PDB entry 5SVY | X-ray diffraction, 1.05 A resolution | chains A and B

# Chain A
Protein: MORC family CW-type zinc finger protein 3
Source organism: Homo sapiens
UniProtKB: Q14149 (MORC3_HUMAN); residues 407-454 here = UniProt positions 407-454
Chain sequence (50 residues; numbered 0 to 49; the number before each row is that of its first residue; numbering starts at 0):
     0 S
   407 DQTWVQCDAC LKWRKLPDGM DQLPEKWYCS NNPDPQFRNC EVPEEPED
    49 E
Sequence notes: expression tag (0)
From the paper describing this entry:
  - specificity-determining residues: Glu453

# Chain B
Protein: H3K4me1
Chain sequence (11 residues; row label = number of the first residue in the row):
     1 ARTKQTARKS T
Modified positions: Lys4 (N-methyl-lysine; MLZ)

# Chain A / chain B interface
Residue-residue contacts - 29 pairs, chain A then chain B:
  Ser0(A) with Arg8(B), hydrogen bond; Thr11(B), hydrogen bond (backbone-side chain)
  Glu49(A) with Lys9(B), salt bridge
  Asp407(A) with Gln5(B); Thr6(B); Ala7(B); Arg8(B), hydrogen bond (backbone-side chain)
  Gln408(A) with Lys4(B); Gln5(B); Thr6(B), hydrogen bond (backbone-backbone); Arg8(B), hydrogen bond
  Thr409(A) with Lys4(B); Gln5(B), hydrogen bond
  Trp410(A) with Thr3(B); Lys4(B), hydrogen bond (backbone-backbone); Thr6(B), hydrogen bond
  Val411(A) with Ala1(B), hydrophobic; Arg2(B)
  Gln412(A) with Arg2(B), hydrogen bond (backbone-backbone)
  Trp419(A) with Arg2(B); Lys4(B)
  Asp424(A) with Arg8(B), salt bridge
  Leu429(A) with Ala1(B), hydrophobic; Thr3(B)
  Pro430(A) with Ala1(B), hydrogen bond (backbone-backbone)
  Glu431(A) with Ala1(B), hydrogen bond (backbone-backbone)
  Trp433(A) with Ala1(B), hydrophobic
  Glu453(A) with Lys4(B)
  Asp454(A) with Lys9(B)
The authors on this interface:
  - pairs named by the authors: Glu453(A)-Lys4(B) (water-mediated contact)

# Overview
Chain A and chain B form an interface of 16 and 10 residues respectively; the contacts include 11 hydrogen
bonds and 2 salt bridges. Polar pairs include Glu49(A)-Lys9(B), Asp424(A)-Arg8(B) and Ser0(A)-Arg8(B). The
authors report a water-mediated contact between Glu453(A) and Lys4(B). The paper reports the specificity
determinant Glu453(A).
Here chain A is MORC family CW-type zinc finger protein 3 (Homo sapiens) and chain B is H3K4me1. Entry 5SVY
(MORC3 CW in complex with histone H3K4me1) was determined by X-ray diffraction (same publication as 5SVI and
5SVX).
